Entry 4AYV (X-ray diffraction, 2.80 A resolution); this record covers chains B and D of the 3 polymer chains in the assembly.

# Chain B
Molecule: Thrombin heavy chain
Organism: Homo sapiens
Notes: EC 3.4.21.5; fragment: heavy chain, residues 364-620
Reference sequence: P00734 (THRB_HUMAN); residues 1-257 here correspond to UniProt positions 364-620 (UniProt number = residue number + 363)
Sequence (257 residues; numbered 1 to 257; the number before each row is that of its first residue):
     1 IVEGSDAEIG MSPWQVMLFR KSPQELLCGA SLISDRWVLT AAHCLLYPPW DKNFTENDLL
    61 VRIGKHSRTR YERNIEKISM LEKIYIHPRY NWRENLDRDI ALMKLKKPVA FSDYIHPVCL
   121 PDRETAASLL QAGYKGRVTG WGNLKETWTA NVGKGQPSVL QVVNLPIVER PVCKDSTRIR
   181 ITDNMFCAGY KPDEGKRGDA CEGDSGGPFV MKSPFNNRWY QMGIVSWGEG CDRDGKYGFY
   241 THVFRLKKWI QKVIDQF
Disulfides: Cys-28/Cys-44, Cys-173/Cys-187, Cys-201/Cys-231
Glycans and other covalent adducts: N-acetylglucosamine (NAG) linked to Asn-53
Bound ions: Na+: Arg-233, Lys-236
Ligand contacts: 9MQ ({Benzyl-[(S)-3-[((S)-1-carbamimidoyl-piperidin-3-ylmethyl)-carbamoyl]-2-(naphthalene-2-sulfonylamino)-propionyl]-amino}-acetic acid): His-43, Tyr-47, Trp-50, Trp-92, Glu-94, Asn-95, Leu-96, Ile-179, Asp-199, Ala-200, Cys-201, Glu-202, Ser-205, Val-225, Ser-226, Trp-227, Gly-228, Glu-229, Gly-230, Cys-231, Gly-238
Curated features (UniProtKB/Swiss-Prot):
  - region: Ala-188 to Val-210 (High affinity receptor-binding region which is also known as the TP508 peptide)
  - active site (Charge relay system): His-43, Asp-99, Ser-205
  - glycosylation: Asn-53 (N-linked (GlcNAc...) (complex) asparagine)

# Chain D
Molecule: Hirudin-3A'
Notes: fragment: c-terminus, residues 55-65
Reference sequence: P28508 (HIR3P_HIRME); residues 1-11 here correspond to UniProt positions 55-65 (UniProt number = residue number + 54)
Sequence (11 residues; each row starts with the number of its first residue):
     1 DFEEIPEEYL Q
Curated features (UniProtKB/Swiss-Prot):
  - region: Asp-1 to Gln-11 (Interaction with fibrinogen-binding exosite of thrombin)
  - modified residue: Tyr-9 (Sulfotyrosine)

# Chain B / chain D interface
Pairs across the interface - 21 pairs, chain B then chain D:
  Phe-19(B) with Phe-2(D), hydrophobic
  Lys-21(B) with Tyr-9(D); Leu-10(D)
  Gln-24(B) with Leu-10(D)
  Glu-25(B) with Phe-2(D)
  Leu-26(B) with Phe-2(D)
  Leu-60(B) with Ile-5(D), hydrophobic; Tyr-9(D)
  Arg-62(B) with Ile-5(D)
  Arg-68(B) with Asp-1(D), salt bridge; Phe-2(D)
  Thr-69(B) with Asp-1(D); Phe-2(D); Glu-3(D), hydrogen bond (backbone-backbone)
  Arg-70(B) with Glu-3(D)
  Tyr-71(B) with Glu-3(D), hydrogen bond (backbone-side chain); Glu-4(D); Ile-5(D), hydrophobic; Pro-6(D)
  Ile-78(B) with Ile-5(D), hydrophobic; Tyr-9(D)

# Summary
12 residues of chain B and 8 residues of chain D are in contact; the contacts include 2 hydrogen bonds and 1
salt bridge. Among the polar pairs are Arg-68(B)/Asp-1(D), Tyr-71(B)/Glu-3(D) and Thr-69(B)/Glu-3(D). Ligands
of chain B: compound 9MQ. N-acetylglucosamine is covalently linked to Asn-53(B).
Chain B is Thrombin heavy chain (Homo sapiens) and chain D is Hirudin-3A'; the structure, Human thrombin -
inhibitor complex, was determined by X-ray diffraction together with 4AYY, 4AZ2 and 4AX9 from the same study.
